6QG6 - chains B and K of the 16 polymer chains in the assembly; structure by electron microscopy, 10.40 A resolution (very low resolution: no residue pairs are listed; an interface is given only as per-side residue counts).

== Chain B ==
Name: Translation initiation factor eIF-2B subunit alpha
From: Saccharomyces cerevisiae
UniProt: P14741 (EI2BA_YEAST); residue numbers follow UniProt; this construct covers 1-305
Sequence (305 residues; numbered 1 to 305; the number before each row is that of its first residue):
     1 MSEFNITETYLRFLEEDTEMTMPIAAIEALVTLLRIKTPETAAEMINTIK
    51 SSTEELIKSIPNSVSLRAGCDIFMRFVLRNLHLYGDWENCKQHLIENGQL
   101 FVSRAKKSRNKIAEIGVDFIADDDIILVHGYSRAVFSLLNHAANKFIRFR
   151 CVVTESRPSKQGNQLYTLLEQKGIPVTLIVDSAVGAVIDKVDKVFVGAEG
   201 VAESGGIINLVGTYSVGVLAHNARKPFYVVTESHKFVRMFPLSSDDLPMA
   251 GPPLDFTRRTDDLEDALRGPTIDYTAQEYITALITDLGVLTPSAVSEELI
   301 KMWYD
Not modelled in the structure: 1-3
UniProt features mapped onto this chain:
  - modified residue: S2 (N-acetylserine), T291 (Phosphothreonine)

== Chain K ==
Name: Eukaryotic translation initiation factor 2 subunit alpha
From: Saccharomyces cerevisiae
UniProt: P20459 (IF2A_YEAST); numbering as in UniProt (aligned over 1-304)
Sequence (304 residues; numbered 1 to 304; the number before each row is that of its first residue):
     1 MSTSHCRFYENKYPEIDDIVMVNVQQIAEMGAYVKLLEYDNIEGMILLSE
    51 LSRRRIRSIQKLIRVGKNDVAVVLRVDKEKGYIDLSKRRVSSEDIIKCEE
   101 KYQKSKTVHSILRYCAEKFQIPLEELYKTIAWPLSRKFGHAYEAFKLSII
   151 DETVWEGIEPPSKDVLDELKNYISKRLTPQAVKIRADVEVSCFSYEGIDA
   201 IKDALKSAEDMSTEQMQVKVKLVAAPLYVLTTQALDKQKGIEQLESAIEK
   251 ITEVITKYGGVCNITMPPKAVTATEDAELQALLESKELDNRSDSEDDEDE
   301 SDDE
Not modelled in the structure: 1-2, 55-57, 175-181, 211-217, 266-304
Modified / non-standard residues: S52 (phosphoserine; SEP)
UniProt features mapped onto this chain:
  - modified residue (Phosphoserine): S52, S292, S294
  - mutagenesis: S52 (S52A: Inhibits derepression of GCN4 expression in amino acid, purine, and glucose-starved cells; S52D: Weakly impairs derepression of GCN4 expression in amino acid-starved cells), R64 (R64A: Alters the binding mode to the eIF2B complex; when associated with A-87), K87 (K87A: Alters the binding mode to the eIF2B complex; when associated with A-64), L205 (L205E: Abolishes binding to the eIF2 complex alpha subunit GCD11), V220 (V220E: Abolishes binding to the eIF2 complex alpha subunit GCD11. Does not affect its interaction with CDC123)

== Interface between chain B and chain K ==
At this resolution (10 A) residue pairs are not listed: 17 residues of chain B and 16 of chain K lie at the interface.

== Overview ==
The interface between chain B and chain K involves 17 residues on one side and 16 on the other. From UniProt:
5 mutagenesis sites on chain K.
Here chain B is Translation initiation factor eIF-2B subunit alpha and chain K is Eukaryotic translation
initiation factor 2 subunit alpha, both from Saccharomyces cerevisiae. Entry 6QG6 (Structure of eIF2B-eIF2
(phosphorylated at Ser51) complex (model D)) was determined by electron microscopy, deposited together with
6QG0, 6QG1, 6QG2, 6QG3 and 6QG5.
